PDB entry 6VVY | electron microscopy, 3.42 A resolution | chains D and P of the 10 polymer chains in the assembly

Chain D:
Name: DNA-directed RNA polymerase subunit beta'
Source organism: Mycobacterium tuberculosis
Notes: EC 2.7.7.6
UniProtKB: A5U053 (RPOC_MYCTA); residues 1-1316 here = UniProt positions 1-1316
Sequence (1326 residues; row label = number of the first residue in the row; numbers below 1 keep their minus sign (Gly-1 is residue -1)):
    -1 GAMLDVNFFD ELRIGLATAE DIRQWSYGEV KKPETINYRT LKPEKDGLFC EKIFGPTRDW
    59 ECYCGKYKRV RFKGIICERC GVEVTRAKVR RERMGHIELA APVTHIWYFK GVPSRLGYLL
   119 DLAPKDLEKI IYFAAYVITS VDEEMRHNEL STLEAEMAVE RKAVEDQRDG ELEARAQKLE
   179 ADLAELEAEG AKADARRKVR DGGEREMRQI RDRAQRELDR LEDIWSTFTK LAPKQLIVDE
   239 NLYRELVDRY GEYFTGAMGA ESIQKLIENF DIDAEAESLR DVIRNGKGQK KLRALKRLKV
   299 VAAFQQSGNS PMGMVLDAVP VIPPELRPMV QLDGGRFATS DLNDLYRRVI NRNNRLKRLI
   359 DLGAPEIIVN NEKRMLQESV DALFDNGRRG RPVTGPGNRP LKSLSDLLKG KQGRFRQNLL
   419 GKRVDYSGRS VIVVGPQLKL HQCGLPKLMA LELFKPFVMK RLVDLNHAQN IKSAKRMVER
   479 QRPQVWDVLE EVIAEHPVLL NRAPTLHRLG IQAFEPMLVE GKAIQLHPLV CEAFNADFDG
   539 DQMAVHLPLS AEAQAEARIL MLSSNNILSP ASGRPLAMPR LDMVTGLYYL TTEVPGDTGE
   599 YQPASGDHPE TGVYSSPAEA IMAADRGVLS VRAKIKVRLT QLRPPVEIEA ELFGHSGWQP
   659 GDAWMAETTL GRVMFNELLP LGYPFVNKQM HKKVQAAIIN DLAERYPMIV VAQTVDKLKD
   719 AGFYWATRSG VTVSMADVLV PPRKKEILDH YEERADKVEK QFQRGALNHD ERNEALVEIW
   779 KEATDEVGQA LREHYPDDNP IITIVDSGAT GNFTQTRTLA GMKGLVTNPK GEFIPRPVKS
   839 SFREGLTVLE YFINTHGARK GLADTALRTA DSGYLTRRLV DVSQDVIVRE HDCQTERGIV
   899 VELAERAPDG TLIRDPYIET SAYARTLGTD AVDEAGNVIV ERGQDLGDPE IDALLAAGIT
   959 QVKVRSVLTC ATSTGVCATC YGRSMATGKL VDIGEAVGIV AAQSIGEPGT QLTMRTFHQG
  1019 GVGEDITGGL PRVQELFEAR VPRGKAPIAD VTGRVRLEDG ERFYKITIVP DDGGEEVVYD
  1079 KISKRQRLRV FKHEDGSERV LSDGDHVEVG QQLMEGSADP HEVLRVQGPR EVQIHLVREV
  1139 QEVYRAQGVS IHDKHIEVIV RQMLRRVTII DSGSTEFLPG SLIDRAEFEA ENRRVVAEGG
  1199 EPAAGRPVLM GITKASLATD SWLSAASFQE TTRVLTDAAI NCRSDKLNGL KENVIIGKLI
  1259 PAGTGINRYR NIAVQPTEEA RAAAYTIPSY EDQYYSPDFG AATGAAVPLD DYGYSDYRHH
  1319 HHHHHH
Disordered / not traced: 1015-1022, 1091-1096, 1283-1324
Construct notes: expression tag (-1 to 0, 1317-1324)
Ion coordination: Zn2+ site 1: Cys60, Cys62, Cys75, Cys78; Mg2+: Asp535, Asp537, Asp539; Zn2+ site 2: Cys891, Cys968, Cys975, Cys978
Curated features (UniProtKB/Swiss-Prot):
  - binding site (Zn(2+)): Cys60, Cys62, Cys75, Cys78, Cys891, Cys968, Cys975, Cys978
  - binding site (Mg(2+)): Asp535, Asp537, Asp539

Chain P:
Molecule: 90-nt DNA strand
Source organism: Mycobacterium tuberculosis
Sequence (90 nucleotides; row label = number of the first residue in the row):
    65 CGTGCTTGTT TCCGCCCGCT TCGGGGCAAC CCTGCCAGTC TAATACAAAT CCGGCAATGG
   125 AGTCAAGACC AGGTTCGGTC ATCCATAGCC
Disordered / not traced: 65-76, 142-154

Interface between chain D and chain P:
Contacting residue pairs - 23 pairs, chain D then chain P:
  Lys108(D) - DG89(P)  salt bridge to the phosphate
  Val110(D) - DG89(P)  sugar contact
  Lys288(D) - DC81(P)  salt bridge to the phosphate
  Leu330(D) - DC100(P)  base contact
  Arg334(D) - DC100(P)  hydrogen bond to the base
  Pro394(D) - DG102(P)  base contact
  Arg397(D) - DA101(P)  base contact
  Lys409(D) - DA93(P)  salt bridge to the phosphate
  Lys409(D) - DC94(P)  salt bridge to the phosphate
  Arg414(D) - DA92(P)  salt bridge to the phosphate
  Arg414(D) - DC94(P)  salt bridge to the phosphate
  Arg421(D) - DC96(P)  salt bridge to the phosphate
  Arg427(D) - DC95(P)  sugar contact
  Arg427(D) - DC96(P)  sugar contact
  Ala501(D) - DC95(P)  sugar contact
  Pro502(D) - DC94(P)  base contact
  Ala864(D) - DA93(P)  base contact
  Thr867(D) - DA93(P)  base contact
  Ala868(D) - DA93(P)  base contact
  Tyr872(D) - DA92(P)  phosphate contact
  Gln1227(D) - DC91(P)  sugar contact
  Glu1228(D) - DG90(P)  sugar contact
  Glu1228(D) - DC91(P)  hydrogen bond to the phosphate
Also at the interface, not in a pair above, chain D (22 interface residues in all): Lys285, Gln287, Arg386
Also at the interface, not in a pair above, chain P (13 interface residues in all): DG82

In short:
Chain D and chain P form an interface of 22 and 13 residues respectively; the contacts include 2 hydrogen
bonds and 7 salt bridges. Among the polar pairs are Arg334(D)-DC100(P), Glu1228(D)-DC91(P) and
Lys108(D)-DG89(P). UniProt lists 8 Zn2+-binding residues and 3 Mg2+-binding residues on chain D.
Chain D is DNA-directed RNA polymerase subunit beta' and chain P is a 90-nt DNA strand, both from
Mycobacterium tuberculosis; the structure, Mycobacterium tuberculosis WT RNAP transcription open promoter
complex with Sorangicin, was determined by electron microscopy together with 6VVS, 6VVT, 6VVV, 6VVX, 6VVZ and
6VW0 from the same study.
